Entry 7NDT (X-ray diffraction, 3.00 A resolution); this record covers chains AAA and DDD of the 10 polymer chains in the assembly.

[Chain AAA]
Name: HLA class I histocompatibility antigen, alpha chain E
From: Homo sapiens
Reference sequence: P13747 (HLAE_HUMAN); the author numbering skips numbers that UniProt does not, so the offset changes along the chain: 1-221 = UniProt 22-242; 226-280 = UniProt 243-297
Amino-acid sequence (277 residues; row label = number of the first residue in the row; note: 4 numbers in that range are skipped by the numbering (no residue carries them; nothing is unmodelled there); numbering starts at 0):
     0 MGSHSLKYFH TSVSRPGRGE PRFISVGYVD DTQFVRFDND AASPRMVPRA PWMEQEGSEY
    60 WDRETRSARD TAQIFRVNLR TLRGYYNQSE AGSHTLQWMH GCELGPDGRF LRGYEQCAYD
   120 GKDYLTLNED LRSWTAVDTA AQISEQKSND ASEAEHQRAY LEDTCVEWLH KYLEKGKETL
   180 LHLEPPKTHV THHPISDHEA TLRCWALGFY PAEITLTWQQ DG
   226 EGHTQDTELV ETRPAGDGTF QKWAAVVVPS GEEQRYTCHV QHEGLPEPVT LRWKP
Disordered / not traced: 0-1, 226-229
Sequence notes: initiating methionine (0); conflict Cys116 (Phe137 in P13747)
Disulfide bonds: Cys101-Cys164, Cys203-Cys263
Curated features (UniProtKB/Swiss-Prot):
  - region: Lys279, Pro280 (Connecting peptide)
  - binding site (a peptide antigen): Tyr7, Glu63, Ser66, Asn77, Tyr84, Ser143, Lys146, Gln156, Tyr159, Tyr171
  - glycosylation: Asn86 (N-linked (GlcNAc...) asparagine)
From the paper describing this entry:
  - mutagenesis - Y84C, Y84C/A139C, S147C: increased stability
  - mutagenesis - S147C: unchanged binding to HLA-E-inhA- and HLA-E-UL40-specific TCRs
  - mutagenesis - S147C: abolished binding to HLA-E-Gag6V-specific TCRs

[Chain DDD]
Name: T cell receptor alpha variable 26-1, T cell receptor alpha joining 37, T cell receptor alpha chain constant
From: Homo sapiens
Reference sequence: chimeric construct of A0A087WT03, A0A087X096, P01848: residues 2-106 from A0A087WT03 (TVAZ1_HUMAN) positions 19-107 (offset varies); residues 109-128 from A0A087X096 positions 3-21 (offset varies); residues 130-214 from P01848 positions 1-85 (UniProt number = residue number - 129)
Amino-acid sequence (198 residues; each row starts with the number of its first residue; note: 17 numbers in that range are skipped by the numbering (no residue carries them; nothing is unmodelled there); numbering starts at 0):
     0 MAAKTTQ
     8 PPSMDVAEGR AANLPCNHST ISG
    36 NEYVYWYRQI HSQGPQYIIH GLK
    64 NNETN
    74 EMASLIITED RKSSTLILPH ATLRDTAVYY CIVVRSS
   112 NTGKLIFGQG TTLQVKPDIQ NPDPAVYQLR DSKSSDKSVC LFTDFDSQTN VSQSKDSDVY
   172 ITDKCVLDMR SMDFKSNSAV AWSNKSDFAC ANAFNNSIIP EDT
Disordered / not traced: 0-2, 210-214
Sequence notes: initiating methionine (0); expression tag (1); engineered mutation Pro9 (Thr25 in A0A087WT03), Val13 (Cys29 in A0A087WT03), Cys176 (Thr47 in P01848); linker (107-108, 129)
Disulfide bonds: Cys23-Cys104, Cys151-Cys201
Curated features (UniProtKB/Swiss-Prot):
  - glycosylation (N-linked (GlcNAc...) asparagine): Asn24, Asn65, Asn161, Asn195, Asn206

[How chain AAA and chain DDD interact]
Residue-residue contacts - 6 pairs, chain AAA then chain DDD:
  Glu154(AAA) - Tyr38(DDD)  hydrogen bond
  His155(AAA) - Tyr38(DDD)
  His155(AAA) - Ser109(DDD)  hydrogen bond
  Ala158(AAA) - Tyr38(DDD)
  Asp162(AAA) - Gly30(DDD)
  Thr163(AAA) - Asn36(DDD)  hydrogen bond
Other interface residues (no listed pair), chain AAA (9 interface residues in all): Arg62, Asp69, Thr70, Ile73
Other interface residues (no listed pair), chain DDD (6 interface residues in all): Arg108, Asn112

[Summary]
9 residues of chain AAA and 6 residues of chain DDD are in contact; the contacts include 3 hydrogen bonds.
Polar contacts include Glu154(AAA)-Tyr38(DDD), His155(AAA)-Ser109(DDD) and Thr163(AAA)-Asn36(DDD). The paper
reports that Y84C, Y84C/A139C and S147C of chain AAA increase stability; S147C of chain AAA abolishes binding
to HLA-E-Gag6V-specific TCRs.
Chain AAA is HLA class I histocompatibility antigen, alpha chain E and chain DDD is T cell receptor alpha
variable 26-1, T cell receptor alpha joining 37, T cell receptor alpha chain constant, both from Homo sapiens;
the structure, UL40:01 TCR in complex with HLA-E with a non-natural amino acid, was determined by X-ray
diffraction, deposited together with 6ZKW, 6ZKX, 6ZKY, 6ZKZ, 7NDQ and 7NDU.
